1E2D - chain A; structure by X-ray diffraction, 1.65 A resolution.

== Chain A ==
Protein: Thymidylate kinase
Organism: Homo sapiens
Notes: EC 2.7.4.9
Reference sequence: P23919 (KTHY_HUMAN); residues 1-212 here = UniProt positions 1-212
Sequence (215 residues; row label = number of the first residue in the row; numbers below 1 keep their minus sign (Gly-2 is residue -2)):
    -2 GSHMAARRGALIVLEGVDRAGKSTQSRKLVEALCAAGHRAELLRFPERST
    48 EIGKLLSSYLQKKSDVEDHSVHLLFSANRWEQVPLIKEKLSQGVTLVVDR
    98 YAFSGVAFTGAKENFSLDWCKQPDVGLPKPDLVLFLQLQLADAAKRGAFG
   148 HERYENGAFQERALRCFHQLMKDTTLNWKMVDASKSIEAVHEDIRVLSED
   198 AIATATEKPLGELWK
Disordered / not traced: -2 to 3
Differences from the reference sequence: engineered mutation Ala200 (Arg in P23919); conflict Ser183 (Arg in P23919), Ile184 (Leu in P23919), Asp190 (Glu in P23919), Ile191 (Leu in P23919)
UniProt features mapped onto this chain:
  - region: Leu133 to Gln157 (LID)
  - binding site (ATP): Arg16 to Thr21, Arg97, Lys182, Arg192
  - modified residue: Ala2 (N-acetylalanine), Lys169 (N6-acetyllysine)
  - natural variant: Pro81 (P81L: In CONPM), Ala99 (A99T: In CONPM; uncertain significance), Asp128 (D128N: In CONPM)
Metal / ion sites: Mg2+: Ser20 (together with ADP)
Residues lining bound ligands:
  - ADP (adenosine-5'-diphosphate): Val14, Asp15, Arg16, Ala17, Gly18, Lys19, Ser20, Thr21, Arg143, Ala180, Lys182, Ser183, Ile184, Val187
  - thymidine-5'-phosphate (TMP): Phe42, Pro43, Arg45, Leu57, Phe72, Arg76, Asp96, Arg97, Tyr98, Ser101, Gly102, Phe105, Arg150, Tyr151
Reported in the primary citation:
  - contacts within the chain: Glu12-Ser101, Val14-Leu133 (backbone contact)
  - binding site for ADP: Lys19, Arg143
  - binding site for thymidine-5'-phosphate: Arg45, Arg97
  - mutagenesis - R200A (kcat 0.7 s-1): unchanged catalytic activity

== Summary ==
Ligands of chain A: thymidine-5'-phosphate and ADP. Curated annotation (UniProt) lists 9 ATP-binding residues.
From the paper: a binding site for ADP at Lys19 and Arg143; R200A leaves catalytic activity unchanged.
Chain A is Thymidylate kinase (Homo sapiens); the structure, Human thymidylate kinase complexed with thymidine
monophosphate, adenosine diphosphate and a magnesium-ion, was determined by X-ray diffraction, deposited
together with 1E2E, 1E2F, 1E2G and 1E2Q.
